Entry 4R2D (X-ray diffraction, 2.09 A resolution); this record covers chains A and B of the 3 polymer chains in the assembly.

Chain A:
Molecule: Early growth response protein 1
Organism: Homo sapiens
Notes: fragment: Zinc Finger 1-3
UniProtKB: P18146 (EGR1_HUMAN); residue numbers follow UniProt; this construct covers 335-423
Sequence (94 residues; numbered 330 to 423; the number before each row is that of its first residue):
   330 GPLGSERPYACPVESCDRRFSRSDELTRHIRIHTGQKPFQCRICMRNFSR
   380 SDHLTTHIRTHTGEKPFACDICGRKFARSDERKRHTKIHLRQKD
Unresolved in the structure: 330-334, 422-423
Differences from the reference sequence: expression tag (330-334)
Swiss-Prot annotation at these positions:
  - zinc finger: Tyr-338 to His-362 (C2H2-type 1), Phe-368 to His-390 (C2H2-type 2), Phe-396 to His-418 (C2H2-type 3)
  - site (Interaction with DNA): Arg-336, Arg-347, Arg-351, Arg-357, Arg-375, Arg-379, Arg-403, Arg-407, Arg-413
Metal / ion sites: Zn2+ site 1: Cys-340, Cys-345, His-358, His-362; Zn2+ site 2: Cys-370, Cys-373, His-386, His-390; Zn2+ site 3: Cys-398, Cys-401, His-414, His-418
From the paper describing this entry:
  - binding site for the 11-nt DNA strand (chain B): Arg-351
  - conformationally variable residues (side-chain flip): Glu-354

Chain B:
Molecule: 11-nt DNA strand
Sequence (11 nucleotides; each row starts with the number of its first residue):
     1 AGCGTGGGXGT
Modified / non-standard residues: 5FC (5-formyl-2'-deoxy-cytidine-5'-monophosphate) at position 9

Chain A / chain B interface:
Pairs across the interface (34; chain A residue first):
  Arg-336(A) / DG8(B)  salt bridge to the phosphate
  Arg-347(A) / DG7(B)  phosphate contact
  Arg-351(A) / 5FC_9(B)  base contact
  Arg-351(A) / DG10(B)  hydrogen bond to the base
  Arg-351(A) / DT11(B)  base contact
  Glu-354(A) / DG7(B)  sugar contact
  Glu-354(A) / DG8(B)  phosphate contact
  Glu-354(A) / 5FC_9(B)  base contact
  Arg-357(A) / DG7(B)  base contact
  Arg-357(A) / DG8(B)  hydrogen bond to the base
  Arg-357(A) / 5FC_9(B)  base contact
  His-358(A) / DG7(B)  salt bridge to the phosphate
  Ile-361(A) / DG6(B)  sugar contact
  Ile-361(A) / DG7(B)  phosphate contact
  Arg-375(A) / DG4(B)  hydrogen bond to the phosphate
  Arg-375(A) / DT5(B)  salt bridge to the phosphate
  Phe-377(A) / DG4(B)  phosphate contact
  Phe-377(A) / DT5(B)  phosphate contact
  Ser-378(A) / DG6(B)  hydrogen bond to the phosphate
  Arg-379(A) / DG6(B)  hydrogen bond to the base
  Arg-379(A) / DG7(B)  hydrogen bond to the base
  Arg-379(A) / DG8(B)  hydrogen bond to the base
  His-382(A) / DT5(B)  stacking on the base
  His-382(A) / DG6(B)  hydrogen bond to the base
  His-386(A) / DG4(B)  salt bridge to the phosphate
  Thr-389(A) / DC3(B)  phosphate contact
  Arg-407(A) / DC3(B)  base contact
  Arg-407(A) / DG4(B)  hydrogen bond to the base
  Arg-407(A) / DT5(B)  hydrogen bond to the base
  Glu-410(A) / DG2(B)  base contact
  Glu-410(A) / DC3(B)  base contact
  Arg-413(A) / DA1(B)  base contact
  Arg-413(A) / DG2(B)  hydrogen bond to the base
  Arg-413(A) / DC3(B)  base contact
Other interface residues (no listed pair), chain A (22 interface residues in all): Phe-349, Asp-353, Lys-366, Thr-385, Arg-403

In short:
22 residues of chain A face 11 of chain B across their interface; the contacts include 11 hydrogen bonds, 4
salt bridges and 1 aromatic stacking contact. Polar contacts include Arg-351(A)/DG10(B), Arg-357(A)/DG8(B) and
Arg-379(A)/DG6(B). The paper reports a binding site for the 11-nt DNA strand (chain B) at Arg-351(A);
conformational variability at Glu-354(A).
Here chain A is Early growth response protein 1 (Homo sapiens) and chain B is an 11-nt DNA strand. Entry 4R2D
(Egr1/Zif268 zinc fingers in complex with formylated DNA) was determined by X-ray diffraction, deposited
together with 4R2A, 4R2C, 4R2E, 4R2P, 4R2Q, 4R2R and 4R2S.
